PDB entry 8XKX | electron microscopy, 3.70 A resolution | chains E and A of the 10 polymer chains in the assembly

== Chain E ==
Molecule: Mitochondrial import receptor subunit TOM7
Source organism: Saccharomyces cerevisiae
UniProt: P53507 (TOM7_YEAST); residues 1-60 here = UniProt positions 1-60
Chain sequence (60 residues; numbered 1 to 60; the number before each row is that of its first residue):
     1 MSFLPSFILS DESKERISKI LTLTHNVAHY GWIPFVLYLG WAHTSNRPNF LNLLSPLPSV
Disordered / not traced: 1-10

== Chain A ==
Molecule: Mitochondrial import receptor subunit TOM40
Source organism: Saccharomyces cerevisiae
UniProt: P23644 (TOM40_YEAST); numbering as in UniProt (aligned over 1-387)
Chain sequence (387 residues; numbered 1 to 387; the number before each row is that of its first residue):
     1 MSAPTPLAEA SQIPTIPALS PLTAKQSKGN FFSSNPISSF VVDTYKQLHS HRQSLELVNP
    61 GTVENLNKEV SRDVFLSQYF FTGLRADLNK AFSMNPAFQT SHTFSIGSQA LPKYAFSALF
   121 ANDNLFAQGN IDNDLSVSGR LNYGWDKKNI SKVNLQISDG QPTMCQLEQD YQASDFSVNV
   181 KTLNPSFSEK GEFTGVAVAS FLQSVTPQLA LGLETLYSRT DGSAPGDAGV SYLTRYVSKK
   241 QDWIFSGQLQ ANGALIASLW RKVAQNVEAG IETTLQAGMV PITDPLMGTP IGIQPTVEGS
   301 TTIGAKYEYR QSVYRGTLDS NGKVACFLER KVLPTLSVLF CGEIDHFKND TKIGCGLQFE
   361 TAGNQELLML QQGLDADGNP LQALPQL
Disordered / not traced: 1-48, 277-294, 374-387

== Chain E / chain A interface ==
Pairs across the interface - 46 pairs, chain E then chain A:
  Lys14(E) with Phe187(A); Ser188(A), hydrogen bond (side chain-backbone); Glu189(A), hydrogen bond (side chain-backbone); Gly191(A)
  Ile17(E) with Phe187(A), hydrophobic
  Leu21(E) with Pro185(A)
  His25(E) with Leu155(A); Pro162(A); Cys165(A), hydrogen bond
  His29(E) with Val137(A); Ile157(A)
  Trp32(E) with Ala127(A), hydrophobic; Gln128(A); Gly139(A); Arg140(A); Leu141(A), hydrophobic
  Ile33(E) with Phe116(A), hydrophobic; Gly129(A); Asn130(A); Ile131(A), hydrophobic; Val137(A), hydrophobic
  Val36(E) with Phe98(A); Ala118(A); Phe120(A), hydrophobic; Ala127(A), hydrophobic
  Leu37(E) with Phe98(A), hydrophobic; Phe116(A), hydrophobic; Ala118(A), hydrophobic
  Leu39(E) with Phe120(A)
  Gly40(E) with Phe98(A); Phe120(A)
  His43(E) with Phe120(A)
  Asn46(E) with Asn364(A), hydrogen bond
  Pro48(E) with Phe92(A), hydrophobic
  Asn52(E) with Lys90(A), hydrogen bond (backbone-side chain)
  Leu53(E) with Phe92(A)
  Leu54(E) with His102(A)
  Ser55(E) with Lys90(A), hydrogen bond (backbone-side chain)
  Pro56(E) with His102(A)
  Leu57(E) with Lys90(A), hydrogen bond (backbone-side chain)
  Pro58(E) with Thr361(A); Ala362(A)
  Ser59(E) with Gly363(A), hydrogen bond (side chain-backbone)
  Val60(E) with Gly363(A), hydrogen bond (backbone-backbone); Gln365(A); Leu368(A), hydrophobic
Other interface residues (no listed pair), chain E (26 interface residues in all): Ser18, Ala28, Thr44
Other interface residues (no listed pair), chain A (42 interface residues in all): Leu88, Ser93, Pro96, Thr100, Leu119, Leu125, Leu135, Ser138, Gly160, Ser186, Lys190

== Summary ==
The interface between chain E and chain A involves 26 residues on one side and 42 on the other; the contacts
include 9 hydrogen bonds. Polar contacts include Lys14(E)-Ser188(A), Lys14(E)-Glu189(A) and
His25(E)-Cys165(A).
Here chain E is Mitochondrial import receptor subunit TOM7 and chain A is Mitochondrial import receptor
subunit TOM40, both from Saccharomyces cerevisiae. Entry 8XKX (Structure of the TOM40 complex with
pre-protein) was determined by electron microscopy.
